1QRN - chains C and D of the 5 polymer chains in the assembly; structure by X-ray diffraction, 2.80 A resolution.

# Chain C
Name: Tax peptide P6A
Sequence (9 residues; row label = number of the first residue in the row):
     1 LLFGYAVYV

# Chain D
Name: T-cell receptor, alpha chain
Source organism: Homo sapiens
UniProt: P01848 (TCA_HUMAN); residues 116-206 here correspond to UniProt positions 1-91 (UniProt number = residue number - 115)
Sequence (200 residues; each row starts with the number of its first residue; note: 6 numbers in that range are skipped by the numbering (no residue carries them; nothing is unmodelled there)):
     1 KEVEQNSGPLSVPEGAIASLNCTYSDRGSQSFFWYRQYSGKSPELIMSIY
    51 SNGDKEDG
    61 RFTAQLNKASQYVSLLIRDSQPSDSATYLCAVT
    98 TDSWGKLQFGAGTQVVVTPDIQNPDPAVYQLRDSKSSDKSVCLFTDFDSQ
   148 TNVSQSKDKDVYITDKTVLDMRSMDFKSNSAVAWSNKSDFACANAFNNSI
   198 IPEDTFFPS
Disulfide bonds: Cys22-Cys90, Cys139-Cys189

# Chain C / chain D interface
Contacting residue pairs - 8 pairs, chain C then chain D:
  Leu2(C) with Gln30(D), hydrogen bond (backbone-side chain)
  Gly4(C) with Gln30(D); Asp99(D); Ser100(D), hydrogen bond (backbone-backbone)
  Tyr5(C) with Ser31(D), hydrogen bond; Thr93(D); Asp99(D); Ser100(D)
Also at the interface, not in a pair above, chain C (5 interface residues in all): Leu1, Phe3
Also at the interface, not in a pair above, chain D (7 interface residues in all): Gly28, Thr98
The authors on this interface:
  - residue pairs: Ala6(C)-Ser100(D) (water-mediated contact)

# Summary
Chain C and chain D form an interface of 5 and 7 residues respectively, with 3 hydrogen bonds. Polar contacts
include Leu2(C)-Gln30(D), Tyr5(C)-Ser31(D) and Gly4(C)-Ser100(D). The paper describes a water-mediated contact
between Ala6(C) and Ser100(D).
Here chain C is Tax peptide P6A and chain D is T-cell receptor, alpha chain (Homo sapiens). Entry 1QRN
(Crystal structure of human A6 TCR complexed with HLA-A2 bound to altered htlv-1 tax peptide P6A) was
determined by X-ray diffraction together with 1QSE and 1QSF from the same study.
